PDB entry 8G3F | electron microscopy, 3.70 A resolution | chains A and E of the 5 polymer chains in the assembly

[Chain A]
Molecule: Bacitracin export permease protein BceB
From: Bacillus subtilis subsp. subtilis str. 168
UniProtKB: O34741 (BCEB_BACSU); numbering as in UniProt (aligned over 1-646)
Sequence (646 residues; numbered 1 to 646; the number before each row is that of its first residue):
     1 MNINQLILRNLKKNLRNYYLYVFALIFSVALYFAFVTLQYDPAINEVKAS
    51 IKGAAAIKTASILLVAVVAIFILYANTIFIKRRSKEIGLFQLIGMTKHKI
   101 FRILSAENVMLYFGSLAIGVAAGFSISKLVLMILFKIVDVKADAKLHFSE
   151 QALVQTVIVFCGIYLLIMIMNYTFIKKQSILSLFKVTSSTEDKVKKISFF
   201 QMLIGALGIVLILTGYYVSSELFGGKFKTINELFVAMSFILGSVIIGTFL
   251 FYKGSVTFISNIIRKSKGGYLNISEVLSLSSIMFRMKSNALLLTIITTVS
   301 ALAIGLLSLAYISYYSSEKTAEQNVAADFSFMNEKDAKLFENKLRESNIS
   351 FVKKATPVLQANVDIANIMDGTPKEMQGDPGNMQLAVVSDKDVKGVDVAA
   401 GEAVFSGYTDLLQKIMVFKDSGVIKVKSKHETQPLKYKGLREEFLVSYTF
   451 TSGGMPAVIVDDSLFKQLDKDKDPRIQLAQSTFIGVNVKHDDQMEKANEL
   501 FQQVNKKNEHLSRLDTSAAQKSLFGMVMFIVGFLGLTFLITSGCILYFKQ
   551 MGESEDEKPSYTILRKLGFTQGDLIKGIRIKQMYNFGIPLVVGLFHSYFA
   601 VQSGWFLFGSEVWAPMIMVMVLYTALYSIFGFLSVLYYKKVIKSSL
Not modelled in the structure: 184-194
Small-molecule neighbours:
  - 6OU ([(2R)-1-[2-azanylethoxy(oxidanyl)phosphoryl]oxy-3-hexadecanoyloxy-propan-2-yl] (Z)-octadec-9-enoate), molecule 1: Leu15, Arg16, Tyr19, Leu20, Val22, Phe23, Phe27, Ala30, Ile126, Ile629, Phe630, Leu633
  - 6OU, molecule 2: Ile126, Leu129, Ile133, Lys136, Ile137, Asp139, Leu307, Tyr311, Met528, Gly532, Phe533, Gly535, Leu536, Leu622, Tyr623

[Chain E]
Molecule: Sensor protein BceS
From: Bacillus subtilis subsp. subtilis str. 168
Notes: EC 2.7.13.3
UniProtKB: O35044 (BCES_BACSU); residue numbers follow UniProt; this construct covers 1-334
Sequence (334 residues; each row starts with the number of its first residue):
     1 MIKAFLIERRSWIAAFLFQQALMLFIAFVDPSISFGNVLYMVYLCILFFI
    51 IFLWFRYRKETAFYKSLKTWENNLDVTAINEPETPFEAMVERSIAGQTEH
   101 LKQTAARHRLALENEKDELMAWIHEVKTPLTAMHLIIDRMEEKALKSQLS
   151 YEWLRIHLLLDQQLHQKRISFIENDLSVEFIQLQPLIFKEIKDLQSWCIQ
   201 KGIGFDIQLEAKEVLSDAKWLAFIIRQLLTNAVKYSEASEIEIKSFQKGE
   251 QTQLQVKDCGRGIDPKDVPRIFDKGFTSTTDHHDQASTGMGLYLAKKAAA
   301 PLLIHIDVESEFGAGTVFTLTFPIRNQFEHVISV
Curated features (UniProtKB/Swiss-Prot):
  - modified residue: His124 (Phosphohistidine)
What the authors report for this chain:
  - post-translational modification sites: His124 (proposed by the authors, not directly observed)
  - mutagenesis - E115K, E115K/K116E: decreased catalytic activity
  - mutagenesis - E115K/H124Q: unchanged catalytic activity

[How chain A and chain E interact]
Contacting residue pairs (5):
  Ser125(A) - Tyr40(E)  hydrogen bond (backbone-side chain)
  Ser125(A) - Tyr43(E)  hydrogen bond
  Ile126(A) - Tyr40(E)
  Lys128(A) - Tyr40(E)
  Met132(A) - Asn37(E)
Also at the interface, not in a pair above, chain A (7 interface residues in all): Phe124, Leu129, Leu146
Also at the interface, not in a pair above, chain E (5 interface residues in all): Gly36, Leu44

[Summary]
The interface between chain A and chain E involves 7 residues on one side and 5 on the other, with 2 hydrogen
bonds. Polar pairs include Ser125(A)-Tyr40(E) and Ser125(A)-Tyr43(E). Bound to chain A: compound 6OU. The
paper reports that E115K and E115K/K116E of chain E reduce catalytic activity; a modification site at
His124(E).
Chain A is Bacitracin export permease protein BceB and chain E is Sensor protein BceS, both from Bacillus
subtilis subsp. subtilis str. 168; the structure, BceAB-S nucleotide free BceS state 1, was determined by
electron microscopy together with 8G3A, 8G3B, 8G3L, 8G4C and 8G4D from the same study.
